Entry 6VJK (X-ray diffraction, 1.60 A resolution); this record covers chains A and B.

== Chain A (and B) ==
Protein: Streptavidin
From: Streptomyces avidinii
Notes: chain B of this document is another copy of the same molecule, construct and numbering; everything in this record applies to it too
Reference sequence: P22629 (SAV_STRAV); residues 14-136 here correspond to UniProt positions 38-160 (UniProt number = residue number + 24)
Chain sequence (124 residues; each row starts with the number of its first residue):
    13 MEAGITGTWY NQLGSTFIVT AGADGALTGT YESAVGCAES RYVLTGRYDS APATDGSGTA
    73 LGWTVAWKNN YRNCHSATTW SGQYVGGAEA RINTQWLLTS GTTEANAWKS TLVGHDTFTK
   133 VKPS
Not modelled in the structure: 13-14 (chain B: 13-14, 133-136)
Differences from the reference sequence: initiating methionine (13); engineered mutation Cys-49 (Asn73 in P22629), Cys-86 (Ala110 in P22629)
Swiss-Prot annotation at these positions:
  - motif: Arg-59 to Asp-61 (Cell attachment site)
  - binding site (biotin): Tyr-43, Tyr-54, Trp-92, Trp-108, Trp-120
Disulfides: Cys-49/Cys-86
Ligand contacts: biotin (BTN): Asn-23, Leu-25, Ser-27, Tyr-43, Ser-45, Val-47, Gly-48, Cys-49, Ala-50, Trp-79, Cys-86, Ser-88, Thr-90, Trp-92, Trp-108, Leu-110, Asp-128
What the authors report for this chain:
  - contacts within the chain: Leu-25/Val-47
  - binding site for biotin: Cys-49, Trp-120
  - self-association interface (contacts with another copy of this molecule); pairs are residue here / residue on that copy: Val-47/Trp-120
  - mutagenesis - N49C/A86C: increased binding to oxidized form

== Chain A / chain B interface ==
Pairs across the interface - 89 pairs, chain A then chain B:
  Val-55(A) with Arg-59(B)
  Thr-57(A) with Thr-57(B), hydrogen bond; Gly-58(B); Arg-59(B)
  Gly-58(A) with Thr-57(B)
  Arg-59(A) with Val-55(B); Thr-57(B); Thr-76(B); Ala-78(B)
  Tyr-60(A) with Ala-78(B)
  Asp-61(A) with Lys-80(B); Asn-85(B), hydrogen bond; His-87(B), salt bridge
  Ser-62(A) with Lys-80(B), hydrogen bond
  Ala-63(A) with Lys-80(B); Asn-85(B), hydrogen bond (backbone-side chain); His-87(B)
  Pro-64(A) with His-87(B)
  Ala-65(A) with His-87(B)
  Gly-68(A) with Thr-115(B)
  Ser-69(A) with Gly-113(B); Thr-114(B); Thr-115(B)
  Gly-70(A) with Gly-113(B); Thr-114(B), hydrogen bond (backbone-backbone)
  Ala-72(A) with His-87(B); Ser-88(B); Ala-89(B); Thr-111(B)
  Leu-73(A) with Ala-89(B)
  Gly-74(A) with Thr-76(B), hydrogen bond (backbone-side chain); Thr-91(B)
  Trp-75(A) with Thr-76(B), hydrogen bond (backbone-side chain)
  Thr-76(A) with Arg-59(B); Gly-74(B), hydrogen bond (side chain-backbone); Trp-75(B), hydrogen bond (side chain-backbone); Thr-76(B)
  Ala-78(A) with Arg-59(B); Tyr-60(B)
  Lys-80(A) with Asp-61(B); Ser-62(B), hydrogen bond; Ala-63(B)
  Asn-85(A) with Asp-61(B), hydrogen bond; Ala-63(B), hydrogen bond (side chain-backbone)
  His-87(A) with Asp-61(B), salt bridge; Ala-63(B); Pro-64(B); Ala-65(B); Ala-72(B)
  Ser-88(A) with Ala-72(B)
  Ala-89(A) with Ala-72(B); Leu-73(B); Ser-93(B)
  Thr-91(A) with Gly-74(B); Thr-91(B), hydrogen bond; Trp-92(B); Ser-93(B)
  Trp-92(A) with Thr-91(B)
  Ser-93(A) with Ala-89(B); Thr-91(B); Leu-109(B), hydrogen bond (side chain-backbone); Thr-111(B), hydrogen bond
  Gly-94(A) with Thr-111(B), hydrogen bond (backbone-side chain)
  Gln-95(A) with Ser-112(B); Gly-113(B); Thr-114(B), hydrogen bond (side chain-backbone); Ser-122(B)
  Val-97(A) with Glu-116(B)
  Gln-107(A) with Leu-109(B); Thr-123(B), hydrogen bond
  Trp-108(A) with Leu-109(B)
  Leu-109(A) with Ser-93(B), hydrogen bond (backbone-side chain); Gln-107(B); Trp-108(B); Leu-109(B), hydrophobic
  Thr-111(A) with Ala-72(B); Ser-93(B), hydrogen bond; Gly-94(B), hydrogen bond (side chain-backbone)
  Ser-112(A) with Gln-95(B)
  Gly-113(A) with Gly-70(B); Gln-95(B)
  Thr-114(A) with Gly-68(B); Ser-69(B); Gly-70(B), hydrogen bond (backbone-backbone); Gln-95(B), hydrogen bond (backbone-side chain)
  Thr-115(A) with Gly-68(B); Ser-69(B)
  Ser-122(A) with Gln-95(B)
  Thr-123(A) with Gln-107(B), hydrogen bond
Also at the interface, not in a pair above, chain A (45 interface residues in all): Asp-67, Val-77, Leu-110, Glu-116, Ala-119
Also at the interface, not in a pair above, chain B (45 interface residues in all): Asp-67, Val-77, Val-97, Leu-110, Ala-119

== Overview ==
The chain A/chain B interface involves 45 residues from each chain, with 24 hydrogen bonds and 2 salt bridges.
Polar pairs include Asp-61(A)/His-87(B), Thr-57(A)/Thr-57(B) and Asp-61(A)/Asn-85(B). Chain A binds biotin.
The paper reports a binding site for biotin at Cys-49(A) and Trp-120(A); N49C/A86C of chain A increase binding
to oxidized form.
Both chains are Streptavidin (Streptomyces avidinii). Entry 6VJK (Streptavidin mutant M88 (N49C/A86C)) was
determined by X-ray diffraction together with 6VJL from the same study.
